2ONN - chains A and C of the 4 polymer chains in the assembly; structure by X-ray diffraction, 2.75 A resolution.

== Chain A (and C) ==
Molecule: Aldehyde dehydrogenase
Source organism: Homo sapiens
Notes: EC 1.2.1.3; chain C of this document is another copy of the same molecule, construct and numbering; everything in this record applies to it too
UniProt: P05091 (ALDH2_HUMAN); residues 1-500 here correspond to UniProt positions 18-517 (UniProt number = residue number + 17)
Sequence (500 residues; numbered 1 to 500; the number before each row is that of its first residue):
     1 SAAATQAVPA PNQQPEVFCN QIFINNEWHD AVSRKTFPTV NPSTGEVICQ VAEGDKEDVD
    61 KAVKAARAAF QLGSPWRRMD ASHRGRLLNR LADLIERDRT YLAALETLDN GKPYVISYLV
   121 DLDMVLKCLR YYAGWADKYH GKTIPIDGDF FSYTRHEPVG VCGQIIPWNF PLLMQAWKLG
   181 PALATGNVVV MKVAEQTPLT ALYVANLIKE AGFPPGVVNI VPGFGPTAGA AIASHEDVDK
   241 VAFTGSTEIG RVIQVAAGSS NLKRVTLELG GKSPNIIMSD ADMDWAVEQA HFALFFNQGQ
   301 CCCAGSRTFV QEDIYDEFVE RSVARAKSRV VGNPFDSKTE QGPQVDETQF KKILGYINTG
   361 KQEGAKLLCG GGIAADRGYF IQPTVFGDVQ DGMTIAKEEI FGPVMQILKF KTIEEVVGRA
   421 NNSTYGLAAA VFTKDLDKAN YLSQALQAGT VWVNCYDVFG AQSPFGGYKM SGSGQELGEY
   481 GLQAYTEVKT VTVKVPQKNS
Not modelled in the structure: 1-6
Sequence notes: engineered mutation Q475 (Arg492 in P05091)
UniProt features mapped onto this chain:
  - active site: E268 (Proton acceptor), C302 (Nucleophile)
  - binding site (NAD(+)): G245 to G250
  - site: N169 (Transition state stabilizer)
  - modified residue (N6-acetyllysine): K35, K56, K61, K142, K351, K366, K409, K411, K434
What the authors report for this chain:
  - conformationally variable residues (order/disorder transition): S246 to S260, R264, E268
  - mutagenesis - R264Q (2-fold), R475Q (20-fold): decreased binding to NAD+ (citing earlier work)
  - mutagenesis - R264Q (2-fold), R475Q (2-fold): decreased catalytic activity (citing earlier work)

== Interface between chain A and chain C ==
Pairs across the interface (29):
  R86(A) - R130(C)
  R130(A) - R86(C)
  Y131(A) - D137(C)
  Y131(A) - K138(C)  hydrogen bond (backbone-side chain)
  G134(A) - G134(C)
  G134(A) - K138(C)
  W135(A) - K138(C)
  D137(A) - Y131(C)
  D137(A) - Q462(C)
  K138(A) - Y131(C)  hydrogen bond (side chain-backbone)
  K138(A) - G134(C)
  K138(A) - W135(C)
  H140(A) - E479(C)  salt bridge
  D437(A) - K494(C)
  D437(A) - P496(C)
  N440(A) - V493(C)
  N440(A) - V495(C)
  Y441(A) - P496(C)  hydrophobic
  Q444(A) - Q497(C)  hydrogen bond (side chain-backbone)
  Q444(A) - K498(C)
  Q444(A) - N499(C)  hydrogen bond (side chain-backbone)
  Q462(A) - D137(C)
  E479(A) - H140(C)  salt bridge
  K494(A) - D437(C)
  V495(A) - N440(C)
  P496(A) - D437(C)
  Q497(A) - Q444(C)  hydrogen bond (backbone-side chain)
  K498(A) - Q444(C)
  N499(A) - Q444(C)  hydrogen bond (backbone-side chain)
Other interface residues (no listed pair), chain A (23 interface residues in all): S82, L436, V493
Other interface residues (no listed pair), chain C (22 interface residues in all): L436, Y441

== In short ==
23 residues of chain A face 22 of chain C across their interface; the contacts include 6 hydrogen bonds and 2
salt bridges. Polar contacts include H140(A)-E479(C), Y131(A)-K138(C) and Q444(A)-Q497(C). From the paper:
R264Q and R475Q of chain A reduce binding to NAD+; conformational variability at S246(A), R264(A) and E268(A).
Chain A and chain C are both Aldehyde dehydrogenase (Homo sapiens); the structure, Arg475Gln Mutant of Human
Mitochondrial Aldehyde Dehydrogenase, Apo form, was determined by X-ray diffraction (same publication as 2ONM,
2ONO and 2ONP).
